PDB entry 3AV3 | X-ray diffraction, 1.70 A resolution | chain A

# Chain A
Protein: Phosphoribosylglycinamide formyltransferase
Source organism: Geobacillus kaustophilus
Notes: EC 2.1.2.2
UniProt: Q5L3C9 (Q5L3C9_GEOKA); numbering as in UniProt (aligned over 1-210)
Sequence (212 residues; numbered -1 to 210; the number before each row is that of its first residue; numbers below 1 keep their minus sign (Gly-1 is residue -1)):
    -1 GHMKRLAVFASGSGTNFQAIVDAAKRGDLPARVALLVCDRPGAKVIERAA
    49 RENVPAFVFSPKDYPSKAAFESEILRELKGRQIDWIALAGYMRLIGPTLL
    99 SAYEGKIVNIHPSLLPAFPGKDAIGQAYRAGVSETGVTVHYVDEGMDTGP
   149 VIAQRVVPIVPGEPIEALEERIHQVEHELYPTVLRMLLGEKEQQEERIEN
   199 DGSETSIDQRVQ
Disordered / not traced: -1, 188-210
Differences from the reference sequence: expression tag (-1 to 0)
Modified / non-standard residues: Mse1, Mse90, Mse144, Mse184 (selenomethionine; parent Met)

# Summary
Chain A is Phosphoribosylglycinamide formyltransferase (Geobacillus kaustophilus); the structure, Crystal
structure of glycinamide ribonucleotide transformylase 1 from Geobacillus kaustophilus, was determined by
X-ray diffraction, deposited together with 3W7B and 3AUF.
